Entry 3P8Z (X-ray diffraction, 1.70 A resolution); this record covers chain A.

[Chain A]
Name: Non-structural protein 5
From: Dengue virus 3
Notes: EC 2.1.1.56, 2.1.1.57; fragment: Methyltransferase
UniProtKB: C1KBQ3 (C1KBQ3_9FLAV); residues 1-262 here correspond to UniProt positions 2491-2752 (UniProt number = residue number + 2490)
Amino-acid sequence (267 residues; each row starts with the number of its first residue; numbers below 1 keep their minus sign (Gly-4 is residue -4)):
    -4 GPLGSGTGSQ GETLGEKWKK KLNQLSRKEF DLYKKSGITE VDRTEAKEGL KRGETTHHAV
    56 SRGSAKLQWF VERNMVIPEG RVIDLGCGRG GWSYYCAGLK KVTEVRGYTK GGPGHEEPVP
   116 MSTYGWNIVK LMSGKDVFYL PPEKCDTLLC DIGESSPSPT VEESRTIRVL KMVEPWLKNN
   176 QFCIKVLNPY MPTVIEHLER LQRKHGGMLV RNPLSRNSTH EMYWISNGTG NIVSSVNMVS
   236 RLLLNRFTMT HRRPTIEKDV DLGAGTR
Disordered / not traced: -4 to 5
Construct notes: expression tag (-4 to 0)
Residues lining bound ligands: 36A ((S)-2-amino-4-(((2S,3S,4R,5R)-5-(6-(3-chlorobenzylamino)-9H-purin-9-yl)-3,4-dihydroxytetrahydrofuran-2-yl)methylthio)butanoic acid): Ser56, Gly58, Ser59, Gly81, Cys82, Gly83, Arg84, Gly85, Gly86, Trp87, Tyr103, Thr104, Lys105, His110, Glu111, Lys130, Asp131, Val132, Phe133, Asp146, Ile147, Arg160, Arg163, Val164, Met167
Reported in the primary citation:
  - binding site for 36A: Phe133, Ile147, Arg160, Arg163, Val164
  - conformationally variable residues (side-chain flip): Phe133, Arg163
  - mutagenesis - F133A, L182A: unchanged growth
  - mutagenesis - G148A, R160A, R163A: decreased growth
  - mutagenesis - R160A, R163A: decreased catalytic activity on N-7
  - mutagenesis - F133A, L182A: decreased catalytic activity on 2'-O
  - mutagenesis - G148A: decreased catalytic activity
  - mutagenesis - F133A (120-fold): increased binding to 36A

[In short]
Chain A binds compound 36A. The paper reports a binding site for 36A at Phe133, Ile147 and Arg160 among
others; G148A, R160A and R163A reduce growth; 5 substitutions were tested in all.
Chain A is Non-structural protein 5 (Dengue virus 3); the structure, Dengue Methyltransferase bound to a
SAM-based inhibitor, was determined by X-ray diffraction (same publication as 3P97).
